PDB entry 8YIL | electron microscopy, 2.58 A resolution | chains B and M of the 20 polymer chains in the assembly

Chain B (and M):
Protein: Cytochrome b-c1 complex subunit 2, mitochondrial
From: Saccharomyces cerevisiae
Notes: chain M of this document is another copy of the same molecule, construct and numbering; everything in this record applies to it too
UniProtKB: A0A6A5Q625 (A0A6A5Q625_YEASX); residue numbers follow UniProt; this construct covers 17-368
Chain sequence (352 residues; each row starts with the number of its first residue):
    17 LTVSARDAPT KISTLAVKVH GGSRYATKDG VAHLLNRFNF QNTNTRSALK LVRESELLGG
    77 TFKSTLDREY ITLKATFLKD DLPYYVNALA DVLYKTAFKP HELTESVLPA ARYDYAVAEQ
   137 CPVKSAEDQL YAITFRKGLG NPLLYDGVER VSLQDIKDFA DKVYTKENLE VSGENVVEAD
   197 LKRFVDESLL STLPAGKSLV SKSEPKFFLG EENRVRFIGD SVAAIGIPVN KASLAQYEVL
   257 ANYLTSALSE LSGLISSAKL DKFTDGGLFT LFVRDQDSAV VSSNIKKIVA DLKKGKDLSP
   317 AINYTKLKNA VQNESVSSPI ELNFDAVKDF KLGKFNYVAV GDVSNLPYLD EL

Interface between chain B and chain M:
Pairs across the interface - 29 pairs, chain B then chain M:
  Asp45(B) - Arg232(M)  salt bridge
  Asp45(B) - Ser360(M)  hydrogen bond
  Arg152(B) - Tyr364(M)
  Arg152(B) - Asp366(M)  salt bridge
  Lys153(B) - Ser360(M)
  Pro158(B) - Arg232(M)
  Asp162(B) - Arg232(M)  salt bridge
  Asp162(B) - Ile234(M)
  Val164(B) - Arg232(M)
  Val164(B) - Phe233(M)
  Val164(B) - Asp358(M)
  Glu165(B) - Asp358(M)
  Glu165(B) - Ser360(M)
  Glu165(B) - Asn361(M)
  Asn229(B) - Asn229(M)
  Arg232(B) - Asp45(M)  salt bridge
  Arg232(B) - Pro158(M)
  Arg232(B) - Asp162(M)  salt bridge
  Arg232(B) - Val164(M)
  Phe233(B) - Val164(M)
  Ile234(B) - Asp162(M)
  Asp358(B) - Val164(M)
  Asp358(B) - Glu165(M)
  Ser360(B) - Asp45(M)  hydrogen bond
  Ser360(B) - Lys153(M)
  Ser360(B) - Glu165(M)
  Asn361(B) - Glu165(M)
  Tyr364(B) - Arg152(M)
  Asp366(B) - Arg152(M)  salt bridge
Interface residues without a listed pair, chain B (20 interface residues in all): Gly163, Glu228, Arg230, Gly357
Interface residues without a listed pair, chain M (20 interface residues in all): Gly163, Glu228, Arg230, Gly357

Summary:
The chain B/chain M interface involves 20 residues from each chain, with 2 hydrogen bonds and 6 salt bridges.
Polar pairs include Asp45(B)-Arg232(M), Arg152(B)-Asp366(M) and Asp162(B)-Arg232(M).
Chain B and chain M are both Cytochrome b-c1 complex subunit 2, mitochondrial (Saccharomyces cerevisiae); the
structure, Cryo-EM structure of Saccharomyces cerevisiae bc1 complex in YF24228-bound state, was determined by
electron microscopy.
